Entry 9GFM (electron microscopy, 3.80 A resolution); this record covers chains K and P of the 11 polymer chains in the assembly.

[Chain K]
Molecule: Nucleosomal DNA strand 1
Sequence (139 nucleotides; each row starts with the number of its first residue; numbers below 1 keep their minus sign (DA-57 is residue -57)):
   -57 ACATGCACAG GATGTATATA TCTGACACGT GCCTGGAGAC TAGGGAGTAA TCCCCTTGGC
     3 GGTTAAAACG CGGGGGACAG CGCGTACGTG CGTTTAAGCG GTGCTAGAGC TGTCTACGAC
    63 CAATTGAGCG GCCTCGGCA

[Chain P]
Name: Histone H2B type 2-E
From: Homo sapiens
UniProt: Q16778 (H2B2E_HUMAN); residues 30-125 here correspond to UniProt positions 31-126 (UniProt number = residue number + 1)
Sequence (96 residues; row label = number of the first residue in the row):
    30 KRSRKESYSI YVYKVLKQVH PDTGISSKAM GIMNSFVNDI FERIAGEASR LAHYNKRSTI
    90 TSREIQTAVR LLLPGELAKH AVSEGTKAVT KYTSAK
Construct notes: conflict Ala124 (Ser125 in Q16778)

[How chain K and chain P interact]
Residue-residue contacts - 14 pairs, chain K then chain P:
  DT-54(K) - Ser55(P)  hydrogen bond to the phosphate
  DT-54(K) - Ser56(P)  hydrogen bond to the phosphate
  DG-53(K) - Tyr42(P)  hydrogen bond to the phosphate
  DG-53(K) - Gly53(P)  phosphate contact
  DG-53(K) - Ile54(P)  phosphate contact
  DT-35(K) - Thr88(P)  phosphate contact
  DG-34(K) - Arg86(P)  phosphate contact
  DG-34(K) - Ser87(P)  hydrogen bond to the phosphate
  DG-34(K) - Thr88(P)  hydrogen bond to the phosphate
  DA-33(K) - Arg86(P)  salt bridge to the phosphate
  DC29(K) - Lys30(P)  phosphate contact
  DC29(K) - Ser32(P)  phosphate contact
  DC29(K) - Lys34(P)  salt bridge to the phosphate
  DG30(K) - Lys30(P)  hydrogen bond to the phosphate
Also at the interface, not in a pair above, chain K (11 interface residues in all): DC-52, DA-46, DT-45, DA28
Also at the interface, not in a pair above, chain P (14 interface residues in all): Arg31, Arg33, Lys85

[Summary]
11 residues of chain K face 14 of chain P across their interface; the contacts include 6 hydrogen bonds and 2
salt bridges. Among the polar pairs are DT-54(K)-Ser55(P), DT-54(K)-Ser56(P) and DG-53(K)-Tyr42(P).
Here chain K is Nucleosomal DNA strand 1 and chain P is Histone H2B type 2-E (Homo sapiens). Entry 9GFM
(CryoEM structure of the human INO80 core-nucleosome complex state N-7) was determined by electron microscopy.
